PDB entry 5CD4 | X-ray diffraction, 3.20 A resolution | chains D and E of the 12 polymer chains in the assembly

[Chain D (and E)]
Name: CRISPR system Cascade subunit CasC
From: Escherichia coli
Notes: chain E of this document is another copy of the same molecule, construct and numbering; everything in this record applies to it too
Reference sequence: Q46899 (CASC_ECOLI); residues 1-363 here = UniProt positions 1-363
Sequence (363 residues; each row starts with the number of its first residue):
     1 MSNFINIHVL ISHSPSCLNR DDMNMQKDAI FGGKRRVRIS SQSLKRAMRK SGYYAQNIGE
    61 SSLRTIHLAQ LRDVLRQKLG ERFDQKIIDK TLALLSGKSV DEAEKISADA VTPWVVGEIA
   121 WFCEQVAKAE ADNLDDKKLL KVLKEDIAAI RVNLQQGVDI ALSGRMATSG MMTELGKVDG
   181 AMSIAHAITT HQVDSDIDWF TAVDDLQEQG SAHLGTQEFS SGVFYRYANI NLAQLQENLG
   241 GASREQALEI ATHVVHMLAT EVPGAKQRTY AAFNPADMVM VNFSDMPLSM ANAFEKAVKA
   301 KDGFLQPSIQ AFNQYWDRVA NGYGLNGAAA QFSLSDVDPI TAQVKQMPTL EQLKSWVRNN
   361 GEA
Unresolved in the structure: 337-343, 363 (chain E: 209)
From the paper describing this entry:
  - binding site for crRNA: Lys-137, Lys-138, Lys-141, Lys-144
  - mutagenesis - D22A: abolished binding to CRISPR system Cascade subunit CasB

[Chain D / chain E interface]
Pairs across the interface (89):
  Asp-22(D) with Trp-199(E)
  Lys-27(D) with Asp-198(E), salt bridge; Trp-199(E), hydrogen bond (side chain-backbone)
  Asp-28(D) with Phe-219(E)
  Ala-29(D) with Pro-15(E), hydrophobic; Asp-196(E); Phe-219(E), hydrophobic
  Ile-30(D) with Asp-196(E); Ser-221(E), hydrogen bond (backbone-side chain)
  Phe-31(D) with Ser-221(E)
  Gly-32(D) with Ala-300(E); Gly-303(E); Phe-304(E)
  Gly-33(D) with Phe-304(E)
  Arg-38(D) with Asp-198(E), salt bridge; Phe-219(E)
  Ser-41(D) with Thr-269(E), hydrogen bond (side chain-backbone)
  Gln-42(D) with Asp-198(E), hydrogen bond; Phe-200(E)
  Arg-46(D) with Val-203(E); Asp-205(E), salt bridge
  Lys-50(D) with Asp-205(E)
  Ser-62(D) with Asp-205(E)
  Leu-63(D) with Asp-205(E)
  Arg-64(D) with Val-203(E); Asp-204(E); Asp-205(E), hydrogen bond (backbone-backbone)
  Thr-65(D) with Asp-204(E); Leu-206(E)
  Ile-66(D) with Asp-204(E)
  His-67(D) with Asp-204(E); Leu-206(E); Gln-207(E)
  Gln-70(D) with Leu-206(E)
  Val-111(D) with Ala-202(E), hydrophobic; Asp-204(E)
  Asp-179(D) with Arg-268(E), salt bridge
  Gly-180(D) with Arg-268(E)
  Met-182(D) with Arg-268(E)
  Ser-183(D) with Gln-267(E); Arg-268(E), hydrogen bond; Ala-271(E); Phe-273(E)
  Ile-184(D) with Arg-268(E), hydrogen bond (backbone-backbone); Thr-269(E); Tyr-270(E); Ala-271(E)
  Ala-185(D) with Thr-269(E); Ala-271(E)
  His-186(D) with Asp-198(E); Thr-269(E); Tyr-270(E)
  Tyr-227(D) with Ala-271(E), hydrophobic; Phe-273(E), hydrophobic
  Met-286(D) with Thr-260(E); Glu-261(E)
  Pro-287(D) with Phe-273(E)
  Leu-288(D) with Phe-273(E); Pro-275(E), hydrophobic
  Ser-289(D) with Ala-271(E); Phe-273(E), hydrogen bond (backbone-backbone); Asn-274(E)
  Ala-291(D) with Ser-14(E); Asn-274(E)
  Asn-292(D) with Ser-12(E), hydrogen bond; Asn-274(E); Asp-277(E)
  Glu-295(D) with Ser-12(E); Gly-303(E); Phe-304(E), hydrogen bond (side chain-backbone); Leu-305(E), hydrogen bond (side chain-backbone)
  Lys-296(D) with Asp-302(E); Gln-306(E)
  Lys-299(D) with Asp-302(E), salt bridge
  Tyr-315(D) with Asp-277(E)
  Arg-318(D) with Leu-334(E); Asp-336(E), salt bridge
  Val-319(D) with Leu-334(E), hydrophobic
  Asn-321(D) with Thr-349(E)
  Gly-322(D) with Phe-332(E); Thr-349(E); Leu-350(E), hydrogen bond (backbone-backbone)
  Tyr-323(D) with Ala-259(E); Thr-260(E); Pro-275(E); Ala-276(E), hydrogen bond (side chain-backbone); Phe-332(E), hydrophobic; Leu-334(E), hydrophobic; Leu-350(E), hydrophobic
Other interface residues (no listed pair), chain D (49 interface residues in all): Asp-21, Lys-34, Lys-45, Leu-71, Ile-188
Other interface residues (no listed pair), chain E (44 interface residues in all): His-13, Ile-197, Val-223, Lys-301, Pro-348

[In short]
Chain D and chain E form an interface of 49 and 44 residues respectively; the contacts include 13 hydrogen
bonds and 6 salt bridges. Polar contacts include Lys-27(D)/Asp-198(E), Arg-38(D)/Asp-198(E) and
Arg-46(D)/Asp-205(E). The paper reports a binding site for crRNA at Lys-137(D), Lys-138(D) and Lys-141(D)
among others; D22A of chain D abolishes binding to CRISPR system Cascade subunit CasB.
Chain D and chain E are both CRISPR system Cascade subunit CasC (Escherichia coli); the structure, The Type IE
CRISPR Cascade complex from E. coli, with two assemblies in the asymmetric unit ..., was determined by X-ray
diffraction.
